PDB entry 7ACG | X-ray diffraction, 1.85 A resolution | chain A

[Chain A]
Name: Alginate biosynthesis protein AlgE
Organism: Pseudomonas aeruginosa
UniProt: A0A080VSR9 (A0A080VSR9_PSEAI); residues 2-459 here correspond to UniProt positions 33-490 (UniProt number = residue number + 31)
Chain sequence (479 residues; each row starts with the number of its first residue; numbers below 1 keep their minus sign (Met-19 is residue -19)):
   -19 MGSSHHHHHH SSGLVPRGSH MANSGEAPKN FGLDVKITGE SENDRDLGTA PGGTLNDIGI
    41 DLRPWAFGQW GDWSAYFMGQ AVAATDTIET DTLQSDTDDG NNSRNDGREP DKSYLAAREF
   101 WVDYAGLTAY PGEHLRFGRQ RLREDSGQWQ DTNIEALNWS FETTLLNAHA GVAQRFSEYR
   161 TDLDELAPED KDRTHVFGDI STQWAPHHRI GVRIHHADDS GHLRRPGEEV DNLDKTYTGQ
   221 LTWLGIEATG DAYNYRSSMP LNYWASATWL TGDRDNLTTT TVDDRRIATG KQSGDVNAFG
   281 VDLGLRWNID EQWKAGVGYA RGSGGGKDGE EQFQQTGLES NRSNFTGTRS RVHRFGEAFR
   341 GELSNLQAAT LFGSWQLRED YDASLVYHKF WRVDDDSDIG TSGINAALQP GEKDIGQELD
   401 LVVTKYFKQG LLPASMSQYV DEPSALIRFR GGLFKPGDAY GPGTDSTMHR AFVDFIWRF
Disordered / not traced: -19, 77-85, 263-264, 409-418
Construct notes: initiating methionine (-19); expression tag (-18 to 1)
Bound ions: Na+ site 1: Ala105, Thr108, Tyr110, Glu113; Na+ site 2: Asn242, Asn288
Residues lining bound ligands:
  - LH9 ([(2S)-2,3-bis(oxidanyl)propyl] heptadec-9-enoate), molecule 1: Asn10, Ala46, Phe47, Gly48, Gln49, Trp50, Ala55, Tyr56, Phe57, Phe100, Trp101, Val102, Phe117, Gly118
  - LH9, molecule 2: Leu13, Leu42, Pro44, Phe57, Gly59, Gln60, Ala61, Leu95, Ala96, Ala97, Tyr159, Arg160, Thr161, Leu163, Asp164
  - LH9, molecule 3: Ile17, Ile38, Gly39, Ile40, Ala63, Ala64, Thr65, Lys92, Ser93, Phe455, Trp457
  - LH9, molecule 4: Gly19, Glu20, Ser21, Asn36, Asp37, Ile38, Thr65, Phe429, Ala451, Phe452, Val453
  - LH9, molecule 5: Phe100, Phe117, Gly118, Glu135, Ala136, Leu137, Val152, Ala153, Gln154, Phe156, Ser157, Tyr159, Asp164
  - LH9, molecule 6: Tyr110, Trp139, Phe141, Thr143, Leu146, Ala148, His149, Ala150, Gly178, Asp179, Ile180, Ile194
  - LH9, molecule 7: Trp184, His188, Tyr243, Trp244, Ala245, Leu283, Gly284, Leu285, Val297, Gly298, Tyr299
  - LH9, molecule 8: Trp287, Ile289, Ala295, Gly296, Val297, Leu351, Phe352, Gly353, Leu365
  - LH9, molecule 9: Trp355, Leu357, Tyr361, Val403, Thr404, Lys405, Ile427, Arg428, Phe429, Val453
  - LH9, molecule 10: Leu365, Tyr367, Lys369, Gln397, Leu399
  - 2-(2-methoxyethoxy)ethanol (PG0): Gln128, Trp129, Trp223, Ser246, Ala247, Thr248, Gly280, Val281, Asp282, Phe313, Gln315, Thr316, Leu343

[Overview]
Chain A binds 10 copies of compound LH9 and 2-(2-methoxyethoxy)ethanol. Ala105, Thr108, Tyr110 and Glu113 form
the Na+ site 1. Asn242 and Asn288 coordinate Na+ site 2.
Chain A is Alginate biosynthesis protein AlgE (Pseudomonas aeruginosa); the structure, In meso structure of
the alginate exporter, AlgE, from Pseudomonas aeruginosa in 9.8 monoacylglycerol, was determined by X-ray
diffraction.
